Entry 1R24 (X-ray diffraction, 3.10 A resolution); this record covers chains C and D of the 4 polymer chains in the assembly.

# Chain C
Protein: Protein (IGG3-kappa antibody (light chain))
Organism: Mus musculus
Notes: fragment: fab; antibody fragment or engineered binder
Amino-acid sequence (206 residues; each row starts with the number of its first residue):
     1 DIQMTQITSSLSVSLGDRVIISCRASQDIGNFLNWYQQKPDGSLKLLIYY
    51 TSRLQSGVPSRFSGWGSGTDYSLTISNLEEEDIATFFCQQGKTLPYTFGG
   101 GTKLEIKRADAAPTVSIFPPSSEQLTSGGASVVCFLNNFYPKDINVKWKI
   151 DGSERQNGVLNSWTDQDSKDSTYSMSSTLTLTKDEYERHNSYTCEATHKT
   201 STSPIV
Cystine bridges: C23-C88, C134-C194

# Chain D
Protein: Protein (IGG3-kappa antibody (heavy chain))
Organism: Mus musculus
Notes: fragment: fab; antibody fragment or engineered binder
Amino-acid sequence (217 residues; each row starts with the number of its first residue):
     1 DVQLVESGGGLVQPGGSRKLSCAASGFTFSNFGMHWVRQAPEKGLEWVAY
    51 ISSGGSSINYADTVKGRFTISRDNPKNTLFLQMTSLRSEDTAIYYCTRGG
   101 TGTRSLYYFDYWGQGATLIVSSATTTAPSVYPLVPGCSDTSGSSVTLGCL
   151 VKGYFPGPVTVKWNYGALSSGVRTVSSVLQSGFYSLSSLVTVPSSTWPSQ
   201 TVICNVAHPASKTDLIK
Cystine bridges: C22-C96, C149-C204

# Interface between chain C and chain D
Pairs across the interface (60):
  F32(C) - L106(D)
  N34(C) - L106(D)
  N34(C) - Y107(D)  hydrogen bond (side chain-backbone)
  N34(C) - Y108(D)
  Y36(C) - Y107(D)
  Y36(C) - Y108(D)
  Y36(C) - F109(D)  hydrogen bond (side chain-backbone)
  Y36(C) - W112(D)  hydrophobic
  Q38(C) - Q39(D)  hydrogen bond
  Q38(C) - Y95(D)
  L44(C) - Y95(D)
  L44(C) - W112(D)
  L46(C) - F109(D)
  Y50(C) - R104(D)  hydrogen bond
  Y50(C) - L106(D)
  Q55(C) - D110(D)
  F87(C) - L45(D)  hydrophobic
  Q89(C) - Y107(D)  hydrogen bond (side chain-backbone)
  Q89(C) - F109(D)
  G91(C) - S105(D)
  G91(C) - L106(D)
  G91(C) - Y107(D)  hydrogen bond (backbone-backbone)
  L94(C) - W47(D)  hydrophobic
  L94(C) - N59(D)
  P95(C) - W47(D)  hydrophobic
  Y96(C) - W47(D)
  Y96(C) - Y107(D)
  F98(C) - V37(D)  hydrophobic
  F98(C) - L45(D)  hydrophobic
  F98(C) - F109(D)  hydrophobic
  F118(C) - V134(D)
  F118(C) - P135(D)
  F118(C) - T146(D)
  F118(C) - L189(D)  hydrophobic
  P119(C) - V134(D)
  S121(C) - P132(D)
  E123(C) - Y131(D)
  E123(C) - P132(D)
  E123(C) - I216(D)
  Q124(C) - Y131(D)
  S127(C) - Y131(D)  hydrogen bond
  S131(C) - K152(D)
  V133(C) - L133(D)  hydrophobic
  F135(C) - R173(D)
  F135(C) - L189(D)  hydrophobic
  N137(C) - R173(D)
  N138(C) - R173(D)
  L160(C) - V178(D)  hydrophobic
  L160(C) - Q180(D)
  S162(C) - V175(D)
  S162(C) - S176(D)  hydrogen bond (side chain-backbone)
  W163(C) - S176(D)  hydrogen bond (backbone-side chain)
  T164(C) - T174(D)
  T164(C) - V175(D)
  D167(C) - R173(D)
  D170(C) - R173(D)  salt bridge
  S174(C) - R173(D)
  S176(C) - V175(D)
  S176(C) - S187(D)  hydrogen bond
  T180(C) - K152(D)
Also at the interface, not in a pair above, chain C (40 interface residues in all): K45, K92, T114, T172, T178
Also at the interface, not in a pair above, chain D (33 interface residues in all): E46, S141, L150

# In short
The interface between chain C and chain D involves 40 residues on one side and 33 on the other, with 10
hydrogen bonds and 1 salt bridge. Polar pairs include D170(C)-R173(D), N34(C)-Y107(D) and Y36(C)-F109(D).
Here chain C is Protein (IGG3-kappa antibody (light chain)) and chain D is Protein (IGG3-kappa antibody (heavy
chain)), both from Mus musculus. Entry 1R24 (Fab from murine IGG3 kappa) was determined by X-ray diffraction
together with 1BZ7 from the same study.
